9MH0 - chains 3 and A of the 18 polymer chains in the assembly; structure by electron microscopy, 2.90 A resolution.

Chain 3:
Protein: LHCA3
Source organism: Dunaliella salina
Sequence (320 residues; row label = number of the first residue in the row):
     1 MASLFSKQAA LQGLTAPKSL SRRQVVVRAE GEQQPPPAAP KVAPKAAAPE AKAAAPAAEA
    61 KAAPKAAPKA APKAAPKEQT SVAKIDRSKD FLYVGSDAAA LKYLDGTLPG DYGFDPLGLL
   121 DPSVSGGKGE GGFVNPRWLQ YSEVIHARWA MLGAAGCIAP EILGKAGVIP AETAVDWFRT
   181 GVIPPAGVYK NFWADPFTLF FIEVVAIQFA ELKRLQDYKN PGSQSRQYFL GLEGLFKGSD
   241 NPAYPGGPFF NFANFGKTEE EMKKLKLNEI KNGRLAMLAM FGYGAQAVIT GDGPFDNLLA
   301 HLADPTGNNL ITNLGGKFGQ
Not modelled in the structure: 1-111, 320
Ion coordination: chlorophyll b Mg near Glu143 (its only coordinating residue here); chlorophyll a Mg (8 sites), coordinated by His146, Val182, Gln208, Glu211, Glu269, Asn272, Gln286, His301
Ligand contacts:
  - beta-carotene (BCR), molecule 1: Leu152, Ala155, Ile158, Ala159, Ile162, Leu163, Leu232, Leu235, Phe236, Phe249
  - beta-carotene (BCR), molecule 2: Ala206, Ile207, Phe209, Tyr228, Phe229, Leu230
  - chlorophyll b (CHL), molecule 1: Tyr112, Gly113, Phe114, Asp115, Leu119, Leu120, Leu139, Gln140, Ser142, Glu143, His146, Arg274, Met277, Leu278
  - chlorophyll b (CHL), molecule 2: Val205, Gln208, Phe209, Leu212, Lys213, Gln216, Gln224, Gln227, Tyr228, Phe229
  - chlorophyll a (CLA), molecule 1: Tyr112, Leu267, Asn268, Lys271, Asn272, Leu275
  - chlorophyll a (CLA), molecule 2: Phe114, Pro116, Leu117
  - chlorophyll a (CLA), molecule 3: Leu117, Gly118, Leu119
  - chlorophyll a (CLA), molecule 4: Leu119, Ser125, Gly132, Phe133, Val134
  - chlorophyll a (CLA), molecule 5: Phe133, Trp138, Leu139, Ser142, His146, Phe281
  - chlorophyll a (CLA), molecule 6: Phe133, Trp138, Tyr141, Ser142, Ile145, His146, Trp149, Glu203, Ile207, Gln208, Glu211, Leu212, Arg214, Leu215
  - chlorophyll a (CLA), molecule 7: Tyr141, Ile145, Arg148, Trp149, Leu152, Phe209, Ala210, Lys213, Arg214, Asp217, Gln224, Phe229, Phe236, Lys237, Gly238, Pro242, Ala243, Pro245, Phe249, Phe250, Phe252
  - chlorophyll a (CLA), molecule 8: Arg148, Met151, Leu152, Tyr244, Pro245, Gly246, Phe250, Asn251, Phe255, Gly256, Met262, Leu265, Lys266, Asn268, Glu269
  - chlorophyll a (CLA), molecule 9: Trp149, Leu152, Ala155, Gly156, Ala159, Pro160, Leu163, Ile169, Thr173, Ala174, Val175, Thr180, Tyr189, Phe192
  - chlorophyll a (CLA), molecule 10: Trp149, Thr180, Gly181, Val182, Phe192, Trp193, Pro196, Leu199, Ile202, Glu203, Ala206, Ile207
  - chlorophyll a (CLA), molecule 11: Val168, Ile169, Pro170, Glu172, Thr173, Asn191, Phe192
  - chlorophyll a (CLA), molecule 12: Trp177, Met280, Phe281, Gly284, Ala285, Val288, Ile289, Phe318, Gly319
  - chlorophyll a (CLA), molecule 13: Trp193, Thr198, Phe201, Ile202
  - chlorophyll a (CLA), molecule 14: Phe200, Val204, Gln208, Leu212, Leu215
  - chlorophyll a (CLA), molecule 15: Phe255, Lys264, Leu265, Asn268, Asn272, Leu275
  - chlorophyll a (CLA), molecule 16: Leu275, Leu278, Ala279, Phe281, Gly282, Ala285, Gln286, Ile289, Thr290, Asn297, Leu298, Ala300, His301, Asn308, Asn309, Leu310, Asn313
  - chlorophyll a (CLA), molecule 17: Leu298, His301, Leu302, Pro305, Thr306, Asn309, Leu310, Ile311
  - chlorophyll a / digalactosyl diacyl glycerol (dgdg): Trp177, Phe178, Arg179, Gly181, Val182, Ile183, Pro184, Pro185, Ala186, Pro196, Phe197, Leu199, Phe200, Glu203, Gly284, Ala287, Val288, Gly291
  - lutein (LUT; (3r,3'r,6s)-4,5-didehydro-5,6-dihydro-beta,beta-carotene-3,3'-diol): Met151, Leu152, Ala154, Ala155, Ile158, Phe250, Asn251, Phe252, Ala253, Asn254, Phe255, Asn272, Leu275, Ala276, Ala279, Tyr283, Gln286, Pro294, Phe295, Asn297, Leu298
  - violaxanthin (XAT; (3s,5r,6s,3's,5'r,6's)-5,6,5',6'-diepoxy-5,6,5',6'- tetrahydro-beta,beta-carotene-3,3'-diol): Phe114, Asp115, Pro116, Leu117, Gly118, Leu119, His146, Trp149, Ala150, Leu152, Gly153, Gly156, Cys157, Trp177, Thr180, Val182, Met277, Met280, Phe281

Chain A:
Protein: Photosystem I P700 chlorophyll a apoprotein A1
Source organism: Dunaliella salina
Notes: EC 1.97.1.12
Sequence (751 residues; numbered 1 to 751; the number before each row is that of its first residue):
     1 MTISSPEREA KKVKIAVDRN PVETNFEKWA KPGHFSRALA KGPNTTTWIW NLHADAHDFD
    61 NHTSDLEEIS RKVFSAHFGQ LGIILIWLSG MYFHGARFSN YEGWLSDPTH IKPSAQVVWP
   121 IVGQEILNGD VGGGFQGIQI TSGFFQLWRA SGITSELQLY STAIGGLVLA AACFFAGWFH
   181 YHKAAPKLEW FQNVESMLNH HLAGLLGLGS LAWAGHQIHV SLPVNKLLDA GVDPKEIPLP
   241 HEFLLNQSII ADLYPSFSKG LAPFFTLNWA EYSDFLTFKG GLNPVTGGLW LSDTAHHHLA
   301 IAVLFLVAGH QYRTNWGIGH SIKDILESHK GPFTGNGHAG LYEILTTSWH AQLAINLALF
   361 GSLSIIVAHH MYAMPPYPYL ATDYGTQLSL FTHHMWIGGF CVVGAGAHAA IFMVRDYDPT
   421 NNYNNLLDRV IRHRDAIISH LNWVSIFLGF HSFGLYIHND TMSALGRPQD MFSDTAIQLQ
   481 PVFAQWIQNT HFTAPQLTAP NALAATSLTW GGDVVAVGGK VAMMPIALGT SDFLVHHIHA
   541 FTIHVTVLIL LKGVLFARSS RLIPDKANLG FRFPCDGPGR GGTCQVSAWD HVFLGLFWMY
   601 NSLSIVIFHF SWKMQSDVWG TVTDSGVSHI TGGNFAQSAN TINGWLRDFL WAQSSQVIQS
   661 YGSALSAYGL MFLGAHFVWA FSLMFLFSGR GYWQELIESI VWAHNKLRVA PSIQPRALSI
   721 TQGRAVGVAH YLLGGIATTW SFFLARIIAV G
Not modelled in the structure: 1-11
Ion coordination: chlorophyll a Mg (31 sites), coordinated by His53, His57, His77, Gln80, Gln116, Gln124, His180, His182, His200, His201, His219, His296, His297, His298, His310, His320 and 15 more; 4Fe-4S cluster Fe: Cys575 (shared with 2 residues of chain B); chlorophyll a isomer Mg near His676 (its only coordinating residue here)
Ligand contacts:
  - Tripalmitoylglycerol (4RF): His451, Leu455, Phe472, Ile477, Gln478, Leu479, Val482, Phe533
  - beta-carotene (BCR), molecule 1: Ile84, Trp87, Leu88, Leu205, Leu208, Gly209
  - beta-carotene (BCR), molecule 2: Leu85, Thr162, Gly165, Gly166, Leu169, Leu208, Leu211, Ala212
  - beta-carotene (BCR), molecule 3: Leu211, Leu261, Phe264, Phe265, Leu299, Leu306, Val307, His310, Ile318
  - beta-carotene (BCR), molecule 4: Phe264, Trp269, Val303
  - beta-carotene (BCR), molecule 5: Leu341, Leu345, Ala351, Ala354, Ile355, Ala409, Phe412
  - beta-carotene (BCR), molecule 6: Ala354, Ala358, Ser362, Val402, Ala405, Gly406, Ala409, Val547, Leu550, Leu551, Val554
  - beta-carotene (BCR), molecule 7: Asn442, Ile446, Phe450
  - beta-carotene (BCR), molecule 8: Met671, Gly674, Ala675, Phe677, Val678, Leu733, Ile736, Ala737, Trp740
  - beta-carotene (BCR), molecule 9: Trp693, Leu696, Ile697
  - beta-carotene / chlorophyll a: Trp119, Pro120, Ile121
  - chlorophyll a isomer (CL0): Phe453, Tyr456, Val535, Ile538, Phe541, Thr542, Tyr600, Asn601, Ser604, Ile605, Phe608, Ile642, Trp645, Leu646, Leu650, Ser654, Ile658, Phe672, His676, Trp679, Tyr731, Thr738, Thr739, Phe742
  - chlorophyll a (CLA), molecule 1: Val13, Lys14, Ile15, Trp190, Asn193, Ser196, His200, Thr314, Asn315, Trp316
  - chlorophyll a (CLA), molecule 2: Ile15, Val17, Phe74, Phe78, Ala172, Phe175, Ala176, Phe179, His180, Ala184, Pro186, Trp190
  - chlorophyll a (CLA), molecule 3: Val22, Glu23, Thr24, Asn25, Phe26, Lys28, Trp29, His34, Lys72, Ser75, Gly79, Phe174, Gly177, Trp178, Tyr181, His182
  - chlorophyll a (CLA), molecule 4: Trp29, Pro32, Trp48, Ile49, Trp50, Leu52, His53
  - chlorophyll a (CLA), molecule 5: Trp29, Pro32, His34, Phe35, Leu52, His53, Ala56, His57, Phe59, His62, Ala76, Gly79, Gln80, Ile83
  - chlorophyll a (CLA), molecule 6: Thr46, Ile49, Trp50, Ile697, Ile700, Val701, His704, Val709, Pro711, Ile713, Pro715, Arg716, Leu718
  - chlorophyll a (CLA), molecule 7: Trp50, Phe677, Val678, Phe681, Phe685, Leu718, Gln722, Ala725, Val726, Ala729, His730, Leu733
  - chlorophyll a (CLA), molecule 8: His53, Ala54, Ala56, His57, Asp58, His350, Leu353, Leu357, Phe400, Cys401, Val403, Gly404, Ala407, His408, Ile411, Arg415, Phe571, Arg572, Trp589, Val592, Leu596, Leu733
  - chlorophyll a (CLA), molecule 9: His57, Phe59, Val73, Ala76, His77, Gln80, Leu81, Ile84, Leu85, Leu88, Leu169, Trp349, His350, Gln352, Leu353, Asn356, Leu357, Phe360
  - chlorophyll a (CLA), molecule 10: His57, Gln80, Ile83, Ile84, Trp87, Phe360, Ile397, Phe400, Cys401
  - chlorophyll a (CLA), molecule 11: Leu66, Ser70, His77, Leu188, Phe191, Gln192, Val194, Met197, Leu198, His201, Leu202, Ile322, Leu326, Tyr342, Leu345, Thr346, Thr347, Ser348, Trp349, Gln352, Ile355, Asn356, Leu359, Phe360
  - chlorophyll a (CLA), molecule 12: Phe74, His77, Phe78, Leu81, Leu169, Cys173, Trp190, Phe191, Asn193, Ser196, Met197, His200, His201, Gly204, Leu205
  - chlorophyll a (CLA), molecule 13: Ile83, Ile86, Gln116, Val117, Val118, Trp119, Ile121, Gln124, Leu127, Ile138, Phe174, Ala667, Leu670
  - chlorophyll a (CLA), molecule 14: Ile86, Trp87, Ser89, Gly90, Met91, Phe93, His94, Phe98, Gln116, Val117, Trp119, Leu167
  - chlorophyll a (CLA), molecule 15: Trp87, Met91, His94, Ala115, Gln116, Ile138, Gln139, Ile140, Thr141, Ser142, Phe144, Ala667, Tyr668, Trp740, Leu744
  - chlorophyll a (CLA), molecule 16: Trp87, Met91, Thr141, Ser142, Phe144, Ser389, Leu390, Thr392, His393, Trp396, Ile397, Phe400, Met671, Ile736, Thr739, Trp740, Leu744
  - chlorophyll a (CLA), molecule 17: Trp87, Leu88, Ser142, Gly143, Phe144, Leu147, Leu206, Phe360, Leu363, Ser364, Val367, Met371, Tyr377, Leu390, His393, His394, Ile397
  - chlorophyll a (CLA), molecule 18: Tyr92, Ser151, Gly152, Ile153, Gln158, Ser161, Thr162, Gly209, Ala212, Trp213, Gly215, His216, His219, Val220, Pro240, His241, Leu244
  - chlorophyll a (CLA), molecule 19: Leu147, Ala150, Leu205, Leu206, Gly209, Ser210, Trp213, Gln217, Thr294, His297, His298, Ile301, Phe305, Leu363, Ile366, Val367, His370, Met371, Pro376, Tyr377
  - chlorophyll a (CLA), molecule 20: Leu157, Gln158, Ser161, Leu239, His241, Leu244, Leu245
  - chlorophyll a (CLA), molecule 21: Val168, Ala171, Ala172, Phe175
  - chlorophyll a (CLA), molecule 22: Leu198, Leu202, Leu206, Leu304, Phe305, Ala308, Gln311, Tyr312, Ile322, Ile325, Leu326, Leu359, Leu427, Val430, Leu551, Val554
  - chlorophyll a (CLA), molecule 23: Asn199, His200, Ala203, Gly204, Leu208, Leu306, Gly309, His310, Tyr312, Arg313, Thr314, Asn315, Trp316, Ile318
  - chlorophyll a (CLA), molecule 24: Leu211, Ala212, Gly215, Ile218, His219, Leu244, Leu245, Gln247, Phe257, Gly260, Leu261, Tyr272, Phe275, Leu276, Leu299
  - chlorophyll a (CLA), molecule 25: Phe264, Trp269, Ala270, Tyr272, Ser273, Leu276, Thr277, Phe278, His296, Leu299, Ala300, Val303, Leu304, Val307, Asn501
  - chlorophyll a (CLA), molecule 26: Phe264, Phe265, Leu267
  - chlorophyll a (CLA), molecule 27: Thr277, Phe278, Lys279, Gly280, Gly281, Leu289, Asp293, Thr294, His296, His297, Ala300, Ile301, Leu304, His370, Met371, Met374, Pro376, Thr506
  - chlorophyll a (CLA), molecule 28: Phe278, Leu497, Thr498, Ala499, Pro500, Asn501, Ala502
  - chlorophyll a (CLA), molecule 29: Leu304, Leu359, Leu363, Ile366, His369, His370, Tyr372, Ala373, Met374, Thr506, Ser507, Thr509, Trp510
  - chlorophyll a (CLA), molecule 30: Val307, His310, Gln311, Arg313, Gly317, Ile318, Gly319, His320
  - chlorophyll a (CLA), molecule 31: Gln311, His320, Ile325, Ser328, His329
  - chlorophyll a (CLA), molecule 32: Ile325, Leu326, His329, Thr334, His338, Leu341, Leu345, Leu426, Leu427, Val430
  - chlorophyll a (CLA), molecule 33: His329, Lys330, Gly331, Pro332, Phe333
  - chlorophyll a (CLA), molecule 34: Phe333, Thr334, Leu426, Arg429, Val430, His433, Ile437, His440
  - chlorophyll a (CLA), molecule 35: Ser362, Ile365, Ile366, His369, Met395, Val402, Ile543, Thr546, Val547, Leu550, Met599, Ser602, Leu603
  - chlorophyll a (CLA), molecule 36: His369, Tyr372, Phe391, Phe483, Ala484, Ile487, Gln488, Trp510, Ile526, Leu528, His536, His539, Ile543, Val606, His609, Phe610, Lys613, Met614
  - chlorophyll a (CLA), molecule 37: Ala436, His440, Trp443
  - chlorophyll a (CLA), molecule 38: Ile437, His440, Leu441, Trp443, Val444, Ala540, Ile543, His544, Val547
  - chlorophyll a (CLA), molecule 39: Ser439, Asn442, Trp443, Ile446
  - chlorophyll a (CLA), molecule 40: Asn442, Ser445, Ile446, Gly449, Phe450, Phe453, Gly454, Ile457, Phe541, Val545, Leu548, Ile549, Leu594, Phe597, Trp598
  - chlorophyll a (CLA), molecule 41: Trp443, Ile446, Phe447, Phe450, His451
  - chlorophyll a (CLA), molecule 42: Trp443, Val444, Phe447, Leu448, Gln480, Pro481, Val482, Phe483, Ala484, Phe533, His536, His537, Ala540, His544
  - chlorophyll a (CLA), molecule 43: Phe450, His451, Gly454, Leu455, Ile457, His458, Thr461, Met462, Leu465, Arg467, Asp470, Phe472
  - chlorophyll a (CLA), molecule 44: Phe453, Ile457, Asp460, Phe541, Phe597, Trp598, Tyr600, Asn601, Ile642, Leu646, Trp679, Tyr731
  - chlorophyll a (CLA), molecule 45: Thr461, Ala464, Leu465
  - chlorophyll a (CLA), molecule 46: Trp486, Ile487, Thr490, His491, Ala494, Thr498, Ala499, Thr506, Trp510
  - chlorophyll a (CLA), molecule 47: Leu646, Leu650, Trp651, Trp679
  - chlorophyll a (CLA), molecule 48: Leu670, Met671, Leu673, Gly674, His676, Phe677, Trp679, Ala680, Leu683
  - chlorophyll a (CLA), molecule 49: Phe677, Ala680, Phe681, Leu683, Met684, Phe687, Ser688, Tyr692, Trp693, Leu696
  - chlorophyll a (CLA), molecule 50: Ile700, Ala703, His704, Leu707, Val709
  - chlorophyll a (CLA), molecule 51: Trp702, Ala703, Lys706
  - chlorophyll a / digalactosyl diacyl glycerol (dgdg): His241, Glu242, Leu244, Leu245, Asn246
  - LMK / dodecyl-alpha-D-maltoside: Ile86, Arg97, Trp119
  - dodecyl-alpha-D-maltoside (LMU): Ser155, Glu156, Leu157, Tyr160, Ser161, Ile164, Gly165, Val168
  - octadecanal (OCD): Phe93, Arg97, Tyr160, Ile164
  - phylloquinone (PQN): Trp50, Met684, Phe685, Ser688, Gly689, Arg690, Trp693, Ile697, Arg716, Ala717, Leu718, Ser719, Gly723
  - 4Fe-4S cluster (SF4): Pro574, Cys575, Gly577, Pro578, Thr583, Cys584, Ile720, Arg724

Interface between chain 3 and chain A:
Pairs across the interface (34):
  Leu117(3) with Trp316(A), hydrophobic
  Asp121(3) with Lys14(A), salt bridge
  Ser123(3) with Lys14(A), hydrogen bond
  Val124(3) with Ile15(A)
  Ser125(3) with Val17(A), hydrogen bond (backbone-backbone); Arg19(A), hydrogen bond (backbone-side chain)
  Gly126(3) with Val17(A), hydrogen bond (backbone-backbone); Asp18(A); Arg19(A)
  Gly127(3) with Arg19(A)
  Lys128(3) with Arg19(A), hydrogen bond (backbone-backbone); Asn20(A)
  Gly129(3) with Arg19(A), hydrogen bond (backbone-side chain); Asn20(A)
  Glu130(3) with Asn20(A); Lys183(A)
  Gly131(3) with Arg19(A); Lys183(A)
  Gly132(3) with Phe179(A)
  Pro185(3) with Leu245(A), hydrophobic
  Leu314(3) with Gly260(A); Leu261(A); Phe265(A), hydrophobic
  Gly315(3) with Lys259(A); Gly260(A); Ala262(A)
  Gly316(3) with Gly260(A)
  Lys317(3) with Gln247(A)
  Phe318(3) with Leu245(A); Asn246(A); Gln247(A), hydrogen bond (backbone-side chain)
  Gly319(3) with Gln247(A); Gly260(A); Leu261(A)
Other interface residues (no listed pair), chain 3 (21 interface residues in all): Pro116, Asn135
Other interface residues (no listed pair), chain A (19 interface residues in all): Glu23, Ala184

In short:
21 residues of chain 3 face 19 of chain A across their interface, with 7 hydrogen bonds and 1 salt bridge.
Among the polar pairs are Asp121(3)-Lys14(A), Ser123(3)-Lys14(A) and Ser125(3)-Arg19(A).
Here chain 3 is LHCA3 and chain A is Photosystem I P700 chlorophyll a apoprotein A1, both from Dunaliella
salina. Entry 9MH0 (Dunaliella salina PSI-LHCI supercomplex) was determined by electron microscopy, deposited
together with 9MGW, 9MGZ and 9MH1.
